Entry 5JTS (X-ray diffraction, 1.09 A resolution); this record covers chain A.

== Chain A ==
Molecule: beta-1,4-mannanase
Organism: Streptomyces sp. nrrl B-244
Notes: EC 3.2.1.78
Amino-acid sequence (173 residues; each row starts with the number of its first residue):
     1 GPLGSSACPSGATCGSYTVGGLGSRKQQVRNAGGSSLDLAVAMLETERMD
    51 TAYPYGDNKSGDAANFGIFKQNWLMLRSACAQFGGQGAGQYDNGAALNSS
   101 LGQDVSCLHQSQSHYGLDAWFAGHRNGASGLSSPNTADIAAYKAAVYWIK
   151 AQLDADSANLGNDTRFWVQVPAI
Unresolved in the structure: 1-7, 173
Disulfides: C8-C14

== In short ==
Chain A is beta-1,4-mannanase (Streptomyces sp. nrrl B-244); the structure, Structure of a beta-1,4-mannanase,
SsGH134, was determined by X-ray diffraction, deposited together with 5JU9 and 5JUG.
